PDB entry 8XQS | electron microscopy, 3.30 A resolution | chains B and C of the 5 polymer chains in the assembly

# Chain B
Name: Guanine nucleotide-binding protein G(I)/G(S)/G(T) subunit beta-1
Organism: Homo sapiens
UniProtKB: P62873 (GBB1_HUMAN); residues 1-340 here = UniProt positions 1-340
Chain sequence (366 residues; each row starts with the number of its first residue):
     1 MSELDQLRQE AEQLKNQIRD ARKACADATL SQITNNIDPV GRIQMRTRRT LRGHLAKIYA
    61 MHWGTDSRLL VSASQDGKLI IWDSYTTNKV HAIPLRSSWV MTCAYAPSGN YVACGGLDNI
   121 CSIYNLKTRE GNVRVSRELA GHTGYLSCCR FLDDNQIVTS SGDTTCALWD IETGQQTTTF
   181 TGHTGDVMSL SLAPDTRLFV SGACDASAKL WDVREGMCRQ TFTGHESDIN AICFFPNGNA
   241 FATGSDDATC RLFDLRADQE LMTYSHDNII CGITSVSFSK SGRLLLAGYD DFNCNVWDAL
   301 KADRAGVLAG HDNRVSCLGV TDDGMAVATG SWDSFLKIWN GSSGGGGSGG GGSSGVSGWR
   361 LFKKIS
Unresolved in the structure: 1-2, 341-366
Differences from the reference sequence: expression tag (341-366)
UniProt features mapped onto this chain:
  - modified residue: S2 (N-acetylserine), H266 (Phosphohistidine)
  - natural variant: L30 (L30F: In MRD42; uncertain significance), R52 (R52G: In MRD42), G64 (G64V: In MRD42), D76 (D76E: In MRD42; D76G: In MRD42), G77 (G77S: In MRD42), K78 (K78R: In MRD42), I80 (I80N: In MRD42; I80T: In MRD42), H91 (H91R: In MRD42; uncertain significance), A92 (A92T: In MRD42), P94 (P94S: In MRD42), L95 (L95P: In MRD42), R96 (R96L: In MRD42), 5 further natural variant entries in UniProt

# Chain C
Name: Guanine nucleotide-binding protein G(I)/G(S)/G(O) subunit gamma-2
Organism: Homo sapiens
UniProtKB: P59768 (GBG2_HUMAN); residue numbers follow UniProt; this construct covers 1-71
Chain sequence (71 residues; row label = number of the first residue in the row):
     1 MASNNTASIA QARKLVEQLK MEANIDRIKV SKAAADLMAY CEAHAKEDPL LTPVPASENP
    61 FREKKFFCAI L
Unresolved in the structure: 1-6, 63-71
UniProt features mapped onto this chain:
  - modified residue: A2 (N-acetylalanine), C68 (Cysteine methyl ester)
  - lipidation: C68 (S-geranylgeranyl cysteine)

# How chain B and chain C interact
Contacting residue pairs - 84 pairs, chain B then chain C:
  L4(B) - A12(C)  hydrophobic
  L7(B) - A12(C)  hydrophobic
  L7(B) - R13(C)
  L7(B) - V16(C)
  E10(B) - V16(C)
  E10(B) - K20(C)  salt bridge
  A11(B) - V16(C)
  A11(B) - L19(C)
  L14(B) - L19(C)  hydrophobic
  L14(B) - K20(C)
  L14(B) - A23(C)  hydrophobic
  K15(B) - L19(C)
  I18(B) - E22(C)
  I18(B) - A23(C)  hydrophobic
  I18(B) - R27(C)
  A21(B) - R27(C)
  A24(B) - K29(C)  hydrogen bond (backbone-side chain)
  C25(B) - R27(C)
  C25(B) - K29(C)  hydrogen bond (backbone-side chain)
  C25(B) - V30(C)  hydrogen bond (backbone-backbone)
  A26(B) - K29(C)
  A26(B) - V30(C)  hydrophobic
  D27(B) - K29(C)
  D27(B) - S31(C)  hydrogen bond
  A28(B) - V30(C)
  L30(B) - A34(C)  hydrophobic
  I33(B) - S31(C)
  I33(B) - A34(C)  hydrophobic
  I37(B) - M38(C)  hydrophobic
  V40(B) - L51(C)  hydrophobic
  I43(B) - L50(C)
  I43(B) - L51(C)
  M45(B) - L50(C)  hydrophobic
  R48(B) - N59(C)  hydrogen bond
  R48(B) - F61(C)  hydrogen bond (side chain-backbone)
  R48(B) - R62(C)
  R49(B) - F61(C)  hydrogen bond (side chain-backbone)
  R49(B) - R62(C)
  S84(B) - F61(C)
  Y85(B) - P60(C)
  Y85(B) - F61(C)  hydrophobic
  C218(B) - Q18(C)
  C218(B) - E22(C)  hydrogen bond
  R219(B) - E22(C)
  Q220(B) - I25(C)
  T221(B) - E22(C)
  F235(B) - L37(C)  hydrophobic
  F235(B) - Y40(C)  hydrophobic
  F235(B) - C41(C)  hydrophobic
  P236(B) - Y40(C)
  N237(B) - Y40(C)
  A240(B) - L37(C)  hydrophobic
  D254(B) - A33(C)
  R256(B) - R27(C)
  R256(B) - I28(C)
  R256(B) - D36(C)  salt bridge
  A257(B) - R27(C)
  D258(B) - I25(C)
  D258(B) - R27(C)  salt bridge
  Q259(B) - V30(C)
  S279(B) - D48(C)  hydrogen bond
  S279(B) - L50(C)
  K280(B) - E47(C)
  K280(B) - D48(C)
  S281(B) - Y40(C)
  S281(B) - C41(C)
  S281(B) - H44(C)
  S281(B) - A45(C)
  S281(B) - D48(C)  hydrogen bond
  G282(B) - C41(C)
  R283(B) - C41(C)
  L284(B) - L51(C)  hydrophobic
  L300(B) - M38(C)  hydrophobic
  V320(B) - L50(C)  hydrophobic
  D323(B) - P49(C)
  G324(B) - P49(C)
  G324(B) - L50(C)  hydrogen bond (backbone-backbone)
  M325(B) - P49(C)  hydrophobic
  M325(B) - N59(C)
  M325(B) - P60(C)
  A326(B) - F61(C)  hydrophobic
  V327(B) - L50(C)  hydrophobic
  I338(B) - F61(C)  hydrophobic
  N340(B) - N59(C)  hydrogen bond
Also at the interface, not in a pair above, chain B (57 interface residues in all): Q17, W63, S67, K209, L252, L261
Also at the interface, not in a pair above, chain C (37 interface residues in all): S8, I9, D26, V54, E58

# Overview
The interface between chain B and chain C involves 57 residues on one side and 37 on the other; the contacts
include 12 hydrogen bonds and 3 salt bridges. Polar pairs include E10(B)-K20(C), R256(B)-D36(C) and
D258(B)-R27(C).
Chain B is Guanine nucleotide-binding protein G(I)/G(S)/G(T) subunit beta-1 and chain C is Guanine
nucleotide-binding protein G(I)/G(S)/G(O) subunit gamma-2, both from Homo sapiens; the structure, Structure of
human class T GPCR TAS2R14-DNGi complex with Flufenamic acid, was determined by electron microscopy together
with 8XQL, 8XQN, 8XQO, 8XQP, 8XQR, 8XQT and 8YKY from the same study.
